PDB entry 4OO2 | X-ray diffraction, 2.63 A resolution | chains A and B of the 4 polymer chains in the assembly

[Chain A (and B)]
Protein: Chlorophenol-4-monooxygenase
Organism: Streptomyces globisporus
Notes: chain B of this document is another copy of the same molecule, construct and numbering; everything in this record applies to it too
UniProtKB: Q8GMG6 (Q8GMG6_STRGL); residue numbers follow UniProt; this construct covers 1-527
Chain sequence (527 residues; numbered 1 to 527; the number before each row is that of its first residue):
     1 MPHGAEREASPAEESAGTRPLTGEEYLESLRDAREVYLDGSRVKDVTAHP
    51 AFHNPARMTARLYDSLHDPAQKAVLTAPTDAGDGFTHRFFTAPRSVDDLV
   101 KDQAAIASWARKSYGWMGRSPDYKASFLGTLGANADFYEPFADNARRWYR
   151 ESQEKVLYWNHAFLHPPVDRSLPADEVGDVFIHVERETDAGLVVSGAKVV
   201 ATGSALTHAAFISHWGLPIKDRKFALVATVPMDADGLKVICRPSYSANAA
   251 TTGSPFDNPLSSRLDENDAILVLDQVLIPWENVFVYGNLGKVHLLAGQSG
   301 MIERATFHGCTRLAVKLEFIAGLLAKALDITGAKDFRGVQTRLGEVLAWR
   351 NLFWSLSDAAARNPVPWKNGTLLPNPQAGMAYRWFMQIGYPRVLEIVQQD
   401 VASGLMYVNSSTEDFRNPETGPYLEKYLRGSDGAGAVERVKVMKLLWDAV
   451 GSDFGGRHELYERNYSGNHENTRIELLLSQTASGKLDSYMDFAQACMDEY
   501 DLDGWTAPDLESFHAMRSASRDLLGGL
Not modelled in the structure: 1-17, 172-175 (chain B: 1-17, 168-177, 527)
Modified / non-standard residues: Mse1 (selenomethionine); Mse58, Mse117, Mse232, Mse301, Mse380, Mse386, Mse406, Mse443, Mse490, Mse497, Mse516 (selenomethionine; parent Met)
Bound ions: Ca2+: Glu459 (shared with Glu459(B) of chain B)
Curated features (UniProtKB/Swiss-Prot):
  - binding site (FAD): His161 to Phe163, Pro167 to Arg170, Thr202
What the authors report for this chain:
  - catalytic residues: Arg119, His161 (proposed by the authors, not directly observed)
  - specificity-determining residues: Ser466 (proposed by the authors, not directly observed)
  - conformationally variable residues (order/disorder transition): Val168 to Val177
  - conformationally variable residues (loop rearrangement, side-chain flip): Arg119, His161, Phe163 (proposed by the authors, not directly observed)

[Interface between chain A and chain B]
Contacting residue pairs (150):
  Tyr37(A) - Asn417(B)
  Tyr37(A) - Glu419(B)  hydrogen bond
  Tyr37(A) - Thr420(B)
  Leu38(A) - Ser410(B)
  Asp39(A) - Ser410(B)  hydrogen bond (backbone-side chain)
  Asp39(A) - Ser411(B)  hydrogen bond
  Asp39(A) - Glu413(B)
  Asp39(A) - Asp414(B)
  Gly40(A) - Glu413(B)
  Gly40(A) - Asp414(B)  hydrogen bond (backbone-side chain)
  Gly40(A) - Asn417(B)  hydrogen bond (backbone-side chain)
  Pro166(A) - Tyr427(B)
  Pro167(A) - Tyr407(B)  hydrophobic
  Pro167(A) - Tyr427(B)
  Pro167(A) - Arg429(B)
  Pro167(A) - Arg439(B)
  Val168(A) - Gly430(B)
  Val168(A) - Ser431(B)
  Asp169(A) - Arg429(B)  salt bridge
  Asp169(A) - Gly430(B)
  Asp169(A) - Ser431(B)
  Asp169(A) - Gly433(B)  hydrogen bond (side chain-backbone)
  Asp179(A) - Lys426(B)  salt bridge
  Val180(A) - Lys426(B)
  Val180(A) - Tyr427(B)  hydrophobic
  Gly196(A) - Tyr427(B)
  Ala197(A) - Tyr427(B)  hydrophobic
  Val199(A) - Tyr407(B)  hydrophobic
  Val200(A) - Tyr407(B)  hydrophobic
  Lys238(A) - Tyr423(B)
  Ile240(A) - Leu424(B)  hydrophobic
  Cys241(A) - Asn409(B)
  Cys241(A) - Ser410(B)  hydrogen bond (backbone-backbone)
  Arg242(A) - Mse406(B)
  Arg242(A) - Val408(B)
  Arg242(A) - Ser410(B)
  Pro243(A) - Asn409(B)
  Pro243(A) - Ser410(B)
  Pro243(A) - Lys444(B)
  Tyr245(A) - Mse406(B)
  Asn248(A) - Thr252(B)
  Thr251(A) - Thr252(B)
  Thr252(A) - Asn248(B)
  Thr252(A) - Thr251(B)
  Thr252(A) - Thr252(B)
  Asp268(A) - Mse406(B)
  Ile270(A) - Leu424(B)  hydrophobic
  Ile270(A) - Leu428(B)  hydrophobic
  Val272(A) - Tyr423(B)  hydrophobic
  Val272(A) - Tyr427(B)  hydrophobic
  Asp274(A) - Tyr423(B)  hydrogen bond
  Gly338(A) - Glu470(B)
  Arg342(A) - His469(B)  hydrogen bond
  Arg342(A) - Glu470(B)  salt bridge
  Glu395(A) - Arg463(B)  salt bridge
  Gln398(A) - Gly456(B)
  Gln398(A) - Glu459(B)
  Gln398(A) - Leu460(B)
  Gln398(A) - Arg463(B)  hydrogen bond
  Gln398(A) - Asn464(B)  hydrogen bond (backbone-side chain)
  Gln399(A) - His469(B)
  Asp400(A) - His469(B)
  Ala402(A) - Leu460(B)
  Ala402(A) - Asn464(B)
  Mse406(A) - Arg242(B)
  Mse406(A) - Tyr245(B)
  Mse406(A) - Asp268(B)
  Mse406(A) - Leu460(B)  hydrophobic
  Tyr407(A) - Val199(B)  hydrophobic
  Tyr407(A) - Val200(B)  hydrophobic
  Val408(A) - Cys241(B)
  Val408(A) - Arg242(B)
  Val408(A) - Ile270(B)
  Asn409(A) - Cys241(B)
  Asn409(A) - Pro243(B)
  Ser410(A) - Leu38(B)
  Ser410(A) - Asp39(B)  hydrogen bond (side chain-backbone)
  Ser410(A) - Cys241(B)  hydrogen bond (backbone-backbone)
  Ser410(A) - Pro243(B)
  Ser411(A) - Asp39(B)  hydrogen bond
  Glu413(A) - Asp39(B)
  Glu413(A) - Gly40(B)
  Asp414(A) - Asp39(B)
  Asp414(A) - Gly40(B)  hydrogen bond (side chain-backbone)
  Asn417(A) - Tyr37(B)
  Asn417(A) - Gly40(B)  hydrogen bond (side chain-backbone)
  Glu419(A) - Glu35(B)
  Glu419(A) - Tyr37(B)
  Thr420(A) - Tyr37(B)
  Thr420(A) - Ile240(B)
  Tyr423(A) - Lys238(B)  hydrogen bond
  Tyr423(A) - Val272(B)  hydrophobic
  Tyr423(A) - Asp274(B)  hydrogen bond
  Leu424(A) - Ile240(B)  hydrophobic
  Leu424(A) - Ile270(B)  hydrophobic
  Lys426(A) - Asp179(B)
  Tyr427(A) - Pro166(B)
  Tyr427(A) - Pro167(B)
  Tyr427(A) - Asp179(B)
  Tyr427(A) - Val180(B)  hydrophobic
  Tyr427(A) - Gly196(B)
  Tyr427(A) - Ala197(B)  hydrophobic
  Tyr427(A) - Val272(B)  hydrophobic
  Tyr427(A) - Leu273(B)
  Leu428(A) - Ile270(B)  hydrophobic
  Arg429(A) - Pro167(B)
  Arg429(A) - Val180(B)
  Arg439(A) - Pro167(B)
  Lys444(A) - Pro243(B)
  Trp447(A) - Asp453(B)
  Trp447(A) - Gly456(B)
  Trp447(A) - Arg457(B)
  Trp447(A) - Leu460(B)  hydrophobic
  Gly451(A) - Ser452(B)
  Gly451(A) - Asp453(B)
  Gly451(A) - Gly456(B)
  Ser452(A) - Gly451(B)
  Ser452(A) - Asp453(B)
  Asp453(A) - Trp447(B)
  Asp453(A) - Gly451(B)
  Asp453(A) - Ser452(B)
  Asp453(A) - Asp453(B)  hydrogen bond (backbone-side chain)
  Gly456(A) - Gln398(B)
  Gly456(A) - Trp447(B)
  Gly456(A) - Gly451(B)
  Arg457(A) - Trp447(B)
  Glu459(A) - Gln398(B)
  Leu460(A) - Gln398(B)
  Leu460(A) - Ala402(B)
  Leu460(A) - Leu405(B)  hydrophobic
  Leu460(A) - Mse406(B)  hydrophobic
  Leu460(A) - Trp447(B)  hydrophobic
  Arg463(A) - Glu395(B)  salt bridge
  Arg463(A) - Gln398(B)  hydrogen bond
  Arg463(A) - Gln399(B)
  Asn464(A) - Gln398(B)  hydrogen bond (side chain-backbone)
  Asn464(A) - Ala402(B)
  His469(A) - Arg342(B)  hydrogen bond
  His469(A) - Gln399(B)
  His469(A) - Asp400(B)
  Glu470(A) - Gly338(B)
  Glu470(A) - Arg342(B)  salt bridge
  Mse516(A) - Leu523(B)
  Mse516(A) - Leu524(B)
  Ala519(A) - Leu523(B)  hydrophobic
  Ser520(A) - Leu523(B)
  Leu523(A) - Mse516(B)
  Leu523(A) - Ala519(B)  hydrophobic
  Leu523(A) - Ser520(B)
  Leu524(A) - Mse516(B)  hydrophobic
Other interface residues (no listed pair), chain A (80 interface residues in all): Ser41, Leu164, His165, Ser171, Leu273, Val339, Ser403, Leu405, Asn468, Leu527
Other interface residues (no listed pair), chain B (81 interface residues in all): Ser41, Leu164, His165, Val339, Ser403, Asp432, Ala434

[Overview]
Chain A and chain B form an interface of 80 and 81 residues respectively; the contacts include 22 hydrogen
bonds and 6 salt bridges. Among the polar pairs are Asp169(A)-Arg429(B), Asp179(A)-Lys426(B) and
Arg342(A)-Glu470(B). From UniProt: 8 FAD-binding residues on chain A. From the paper: catalytic residues
Arg119(A) and His161(A); the specificity determinant Ser466(A).
Chain A and chain B are both Chlorophenol-4-monooxygenase (Streptomyces globisporus); the structure,
Streptomyces globisporus C-1027 FAD dependent (S)-3-chloro-beta-tyrosine-S-SgcC2 C-5 hydroxylase SgcC apo
form, was determined by X-ray diffraction together with 4R82 and 4HX6 from the same study.
